PDB entry 8WKI | electron microscopy, 3.30 A resolution | chains ZG and ZB of the 53 polymer chains in the assembly

[Chain ZG]
Protein: Flagellar hook protein FlgE
From: Salmonella enterica subsp. enterica serovar Typhimurium str. LT2
UniProtKB: P0A1J1 (FLGE_SALTY); residue numbers follow UniProt; this construct covers 1-403
Chain sequence (403 residues; each row starts with the number of its first residue):
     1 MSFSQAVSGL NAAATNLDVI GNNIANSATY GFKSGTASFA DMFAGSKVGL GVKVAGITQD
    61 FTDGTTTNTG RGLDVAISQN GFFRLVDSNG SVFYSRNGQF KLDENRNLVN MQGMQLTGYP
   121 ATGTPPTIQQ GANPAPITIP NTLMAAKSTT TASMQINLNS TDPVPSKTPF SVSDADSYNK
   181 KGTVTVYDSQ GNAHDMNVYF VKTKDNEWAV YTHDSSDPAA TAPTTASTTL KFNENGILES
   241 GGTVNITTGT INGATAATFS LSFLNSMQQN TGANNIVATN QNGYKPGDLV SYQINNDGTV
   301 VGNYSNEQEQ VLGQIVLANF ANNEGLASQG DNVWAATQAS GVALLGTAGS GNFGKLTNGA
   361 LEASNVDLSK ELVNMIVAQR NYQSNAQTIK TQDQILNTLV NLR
Not modelled in the structure: 1, 403

[Chain ZB]
Protein: Flagellar basal-body rod protein FlgG
From: Salmonella enterica subsp. enterica serovar Typhimurium str. LT2
UniProtKB: P0A1J3 (FLGG_SALTY); numbering as in UniProt (aligned over 1-260)
Chain sequence (260 residues; row label = number of the first residue in the row):
     1 MISSLWIAKT GLDAQQTNMD VIANNLANVS TNGFKRQRAV FEDLLYQTIR QPGAQSSEQT
    61 TLPSGLQIGT GVRPVATERL HSQGNLSQTN NSKDVAIKGQ GFFQVMLPDG TSAYTRDGSF
   121 QVDQNGQLVT AGGFQVQPAI TIPANALSIT IGRDGVVSVT QQGQAAPVQV GQLNLTTFMN
   181 DTGLESIGEN LYIETQSSGA PNESTPGLNG AGLLYQGYVE TSNVNVAEEL VNMIQVQRAY
   241 EINSKAVSTT DQMLQKLTQL

[Interface between chain ZG and chain ZB]
Contacting residue pairs - 73 pairs, chain ZG then chain ZB:
  Ser-2(ZG) with Asp-20(ZB), hydrogen bond (backbone-side chain); Ala-23(ZB)
  Gln-5(ZG) with Ala-27(ZB)
  Ser-8(ZG) with Ala-27(ZB)
  Gly-9(ZG) with Ala-27(ZB)
  Phe-39(ZG) with Ser-30(ZB); Thr-31(ZB)
  Ala-40(ZG) with Glu-189(ZB); Asn-190(ZB)
  Asp-41(ZG) with Asn-28(ZB); Phe-34(ZB); Gly-188(ZB); Glu-189(ZB), hydrogen bond (backbone-backbone); Asn-190(ZB), hydrogen bond (side chain-backbone)
  Phe-43(ZG) with Asn-24(ZB); Phe-34(ZB), hydrophobic; Gln-37(ZB); Arg-79(ZB); Ser-186(ZB); Ile-187(ZB); Gly-188(ZB)
  Ala-44(ZG) with Ser-186(ZB)
  Gly-45(ZG) with Glu-185(ZB)
  Ser-46(ZG) with Glu-185(ZB)
  Lys-47(ZG) with Val-75(ZB); Ala-76(ZB); Thr-77(ZB)
  Gly-49(ZG) with Asn-24(ZB)
  Gly-51(ZG) with Asn-24(ZB); Asn-28(ZB)
  Val-52(ZG) with Ala-27(ZB); Asn-28(ZB); Thr-31(ZB)
  Ala-321(ZG) with Val-122(ZB); Asp-123(ZB); Gln-124(ZB)
  Asn-322(ZG) with Val-122(ZB), hydrogen bond (side chain-backbone); Asp-123(ZB)
  Glu-324(ZG) with Lys-93(ZB), salt bridge; Gln-121(ZB)
  Gln-338(ZG) with Gln-124(ZB), hydrogen bond (backbone-side chain)
  Ala-339(ZG) with Gln-124(ZB)
  Gly-341(ZG) with Gln-124(ZB)
  Gly-351(ZG) with Gln-162(ZB)
  Asn-352(ZG) with Ala-144(ZB); Asn-145(ZB); Ala-146(ZB), hydrogen bond (side chain-backbone); Leu-147(ZB)
  Asn-381(ZG) with Val-29(ZB); Ser-30(ZB), hydrogen bond
  Ser-384(ZG) with Leu-26(ZB); Val-226(ZB)
  Asn-385(ZG) with Leu-26(ZB); Ala-27(ZB)
  Gln-387(ZG) with Leu-230(ZB); Met-233(ZB)
  Thr-388(ZG) with Ala-23(ZB); Leu-26(ZB); Met-233(ZB), hydrogen bond
  Thr-391(ZG) with Met-19(ZB); Met-233(ZB); Gln-237(ZB)
  Gln-394(ZG) with Gln-237(ZB)
  Ile-395(ZG) with Met-19(ZB), hydrophobic; Gln-237(ZB); Tyr-240(ZB), hydrophobic
  Thr-398(ZG) with Glu-241(ZB); Ser-244(ZB)
  Leu-399(ZG) with Tyr-240(ZB); Ser-244(ZB)
  Leu-402(ZG) with Ser-244(ZB); Val-247(ZB), hydrophobic; Ser-248(ZB)
Also at the interface, not in a pair above, chain ZG (41 interface residues in all): Asn-16, Met-42, Leu-50, Ala-55, Asp-60, Ser-340, Gln-392
Also at the interface, not in a pair above, chain ZB (47 interface residues in all): Leu-12, Gln-16, Asn-32, Asn-91, Ala-131, Leu-184

[Summary]
41 residues of chain ZG and 47 residues of chain ZB are in contact, with 8 hydrogen bonds and 1 salt bridge.
Polar contacts include Glu-324(ZG)/Lys-93(ZB), Ser-2(ZG)/Asp-20(ZB) and Asp-41(ZG)/Asn-190(ZB).
Here chain ZG is Flagellar hook protein FlgE and chain ZB is Flagellar basal-body rod protein FlgG, both from
Salmonella enterica subsp. enterica serovar Typhimurium str. LT2. Entry 8WKI (Cryo-EM structure of the distal
rod-hook within the flagellar motor-hook complex in the CW state) was determined by electron microscopy,
deposited together with 8WHT, 8WIW, 8WK3, 8WK4, 8WKK, 8WKQ and 11 further entries.
